Entry 8R2M (electron microscopy, 3.44 A resolution); this record covers chains D and E of the 10 polymer chains in the assembly.

Chain D:
Molecule: DNA-directed RNA polymerase subunit beta'
Organism: Mycolicibacterium smegmatis MC2 155
UniProtKB: A0QS66 (RPOC_MYCS2); residues 1-1317 here = UniProt positions 1-1317
Amino-acid sequence (1317 residues; numbered 1 to 1317; the number before each row is that of its first residue):
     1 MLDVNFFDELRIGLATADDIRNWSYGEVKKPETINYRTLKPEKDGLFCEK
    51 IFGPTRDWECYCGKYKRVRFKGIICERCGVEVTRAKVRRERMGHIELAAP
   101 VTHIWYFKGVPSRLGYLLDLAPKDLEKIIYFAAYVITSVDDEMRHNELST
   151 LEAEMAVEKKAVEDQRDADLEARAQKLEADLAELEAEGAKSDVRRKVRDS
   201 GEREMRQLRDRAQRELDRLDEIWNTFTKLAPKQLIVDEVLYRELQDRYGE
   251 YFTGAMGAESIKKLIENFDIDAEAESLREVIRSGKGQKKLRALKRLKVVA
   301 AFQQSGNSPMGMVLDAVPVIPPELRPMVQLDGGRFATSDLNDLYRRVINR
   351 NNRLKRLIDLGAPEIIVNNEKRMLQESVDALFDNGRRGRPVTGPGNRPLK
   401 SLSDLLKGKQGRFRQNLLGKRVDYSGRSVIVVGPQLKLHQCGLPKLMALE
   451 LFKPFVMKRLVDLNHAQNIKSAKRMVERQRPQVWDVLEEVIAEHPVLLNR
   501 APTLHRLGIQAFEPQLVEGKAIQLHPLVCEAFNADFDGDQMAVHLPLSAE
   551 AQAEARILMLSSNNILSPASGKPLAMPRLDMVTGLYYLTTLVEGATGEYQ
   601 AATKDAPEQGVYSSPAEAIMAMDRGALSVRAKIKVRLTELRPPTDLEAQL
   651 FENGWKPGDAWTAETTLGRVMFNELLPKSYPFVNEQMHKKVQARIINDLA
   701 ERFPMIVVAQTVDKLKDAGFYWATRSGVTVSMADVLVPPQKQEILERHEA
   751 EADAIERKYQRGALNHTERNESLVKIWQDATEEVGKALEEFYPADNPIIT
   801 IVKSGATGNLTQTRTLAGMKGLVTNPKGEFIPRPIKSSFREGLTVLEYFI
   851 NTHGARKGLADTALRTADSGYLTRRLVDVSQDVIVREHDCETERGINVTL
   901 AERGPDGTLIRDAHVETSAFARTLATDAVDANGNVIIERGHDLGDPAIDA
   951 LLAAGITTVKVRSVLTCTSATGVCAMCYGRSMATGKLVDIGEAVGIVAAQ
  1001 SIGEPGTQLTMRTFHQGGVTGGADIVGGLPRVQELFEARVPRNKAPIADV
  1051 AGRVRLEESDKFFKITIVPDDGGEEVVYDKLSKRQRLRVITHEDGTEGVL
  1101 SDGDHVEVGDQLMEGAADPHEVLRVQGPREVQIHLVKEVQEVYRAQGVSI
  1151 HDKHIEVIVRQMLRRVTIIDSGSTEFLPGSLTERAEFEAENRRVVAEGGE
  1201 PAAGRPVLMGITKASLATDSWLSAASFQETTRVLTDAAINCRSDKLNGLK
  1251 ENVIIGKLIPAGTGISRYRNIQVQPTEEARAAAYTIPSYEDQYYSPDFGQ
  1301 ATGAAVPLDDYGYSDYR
Not modelled in the structure: 1-3, 1285-1317
Bound ions: Zn2+ site 1: Cys-60, Cys-62, Cys-75, Cys-78; Mg2+: Asp-535, Asp-537, Asp-539; Zn2+ site 2: Cys-890, Cys-967, Cys-974, Cys-977
Swiss-Prot annotation at these positions:
  - binding site (Zn(2+)): Cys-60, Cys-62, Cys-75, Cys-78, Cys-890, Cys-967, Cys-974, Cys-977
  - binding site (Mg(2+)): Asp-535, Asp-537, Asp-539

Chain E:
Molecule: DNA-directed RNA polymerase subunit omega
Organism: Mycolicibacterium smegmatis MC2 155
Notes: EC 2.7.7.6
UniProtKB: A0QWT1 (RPOZ_MYCS2); residue numbers follow UniProt; this construct covers 1-107
Amino-acid sequence (107 residues; row label = number of the first residue in the row):
     1 MSTPHADAQLNAADDLGIDSSAASAYDTPLGITNPPIDELLSRASSKYAL
    51 VIYAAKRARQINDYYNQLGDGILEYVGPLVEPGLQEKPLSIALREIHGDL
   101 LEHTEGE
Not modelled in the structure: 1-23, 68-73

Interface between chain D and chain E:
Contacting residue pairs - 66 pairs, chain D then chain E:
  His-439(D) with Leu-30(E), hydrogen bond (side chain-backbone)
  Val-490(D) with Lys-87(E), hydrogen bond (backbone-side chain)
  Ala-492(D) with Lys-87(E), hydrogen bond (backbone-side chain)
  Glu-493(D) with Ile-32(E); Ser-90(E)
  Glu-513(D) with Gly-31(E); Ile-32(E), hydrogen bond (side chain-backbone)
  Glu-550(D) with Ala-55(E); Arg-59(E), salt bridge
  Gln-552(D) with Leu-89(E)
  Ala-553(D) with Leu-89(E), hydrophobic
  Glu-554(D) with Val-51(E)
  Arg-556(D) with Ile-32(E); Asn-34(E); Leu-89(E); Leu-93(E)
  Ile-557(D) with Ile-37(E), hydrophobic; Val-51(E), hydrophobic
  Leu-558(D) with Lys-47(E); Tyr-48(E), hydrophobic; Val-51(E), hydrophobic
  Leu-560(D) with Ile-32(E), hydrophobic
  Asn-563(D) with Ile-37(E)
  Pro-704(D) with Asp-38(E)
  Met-705(D) with Asp-38(E), hydrogen bond (backbone-side chain)
  Ile-706(D) with Tyr-26(E), hydrophobic; Thr-33(E)
  Val-707(D) with Tyr-26(E), hydrophobic
  Gln-710(D) with Tyr-26(E); Asp-27(E), hydrogen bond (side chain-backbone)
  Lys-714(D) with Asp-27(E), salt bridge
  Asp-989(D) with Ser-46(E), hydrogen bond; Lys-47(E), salt bridge
  Ile-990(D) with Tyr-48(E)
  Glu-992(D) with Tyr-48(E)
  Gly-1262(D) with Tyr-48(E)
  Thr-1263(D) with Tyr-48(E)
  Ser-1266(D) with Gly-106(E)
  Arg-1267(D) with Glu-105(E); Gly-106(E), hydrogen bond (backbone-backbone); Glu-107(E)
  Tyr-1268(D) with Ser-46(E); Tyr-48(E), hydrophobic; Ala-49(E), hydrophobic; Ile-52(E); Glu-105(E)
  Asn-1270(D) with Gly-106(E)
  Ile-1271(D) with Ala-49(E); Lys-56(E), hydrogen bond (backbone-side chain); His-103(E); Thr-104(E)
  Gln-1272(D) with His-103(E); Thr-104(E), hydrogen bond (backbone-backbone)
  Val-1273(D) with Tyr-53(E), hydrophobic; Lys-56(E); Gln-60(E), hydrogen bond (backbone-side chain); Glu-102(E)
  Gln-1274(D) with Glu-102(E), hydrogen bond (backbone-backbone)
  Pro-1275(D) with Val-76(E), hydrophobic; Leu-79(E), hydrophobic; Leu-100(E); Leu-101(E), hydrophobic
  Thr-1276(D) with Leu-100(E), hydrogen bond (side chain-backbone); Glu-102(E)
  Ala-1279(D) with Leu-79(E), hydrophobic; Leu-100(E)
Also at the interface, not in a pair above, chain D (44 interface residues in all): Arg-459, Glu-489, His-494, Ala-549, Ser-562, Gly-991, Arg-1269, Ala-1283
Also at the interface, not in a pair above, chain E (41 interface residues in all): Ala-25, Thr-28, Leu-50, Ala-54, Ala-58, Gln-85, Asp-99

Overview:
44 residues of chain D and 41 residues of chain E are in contact, with 13 hydrogen bonds and 3 salt bridges.
Among the polar pairs are Glu-550(D)/Arg-59(E), Lys-714(D)/Asp-27(E) and Asp-989(D)/Lys-47(E). UniProt lists 8
Zn2+-binding residues and 3 Mg2+-binding residues on chain D.
Chain D is DNA-directed RNA polymerase subunit beta' and chain E is DNA-directed RNA polymerase subunit omega,
both from Mycolicibacterium smegmatis MC2 155; the structure, Mycobacterium smegnatis RNA polymerase
transcription initiation complex with SigmaA, RbpA, HelD N-terminal domain and an upstream-fork ..., was
determined by electron microscopy together with 8Q3I, 8QN8, 8QTI, 8QU6, 8R3M, 8R6P and 8R6R from the same
study.
